PDB entry 3VEB | X-ray diffraction, 2.80 A resolution | chains B and N of the 4 polymer chains in the assembly

Chain B:
Protein: Macrodomain Ter protein
From: Yersinia pestis
UniProtKB: Q8ZG78 (MATP_YERPE); residues 14-164 here correspond to UniProt positions 1-151 (UniProt number = residue number - 13)
Sequence (151 residues; each row starts with the number of its first residue):
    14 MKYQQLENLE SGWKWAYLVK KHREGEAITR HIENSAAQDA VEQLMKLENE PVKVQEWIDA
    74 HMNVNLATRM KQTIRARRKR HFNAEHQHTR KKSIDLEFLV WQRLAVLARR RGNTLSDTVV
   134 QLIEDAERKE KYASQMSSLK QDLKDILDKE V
Disordered / not traced: 164

Chain N:
Molecule: 16-nt DNA strand
Sequence (16 nucleotides; each row starts with the number of its first residue):
     1 TCGTGACATT GTCACG

Interface between chain B and chain N:
Residue-residue contacts (18; chain B residue first):
  Lys15(B) - DG3(N)  phosphate contact
  Lys15(B) - DT4(N)  salt bridge to the phosphate
  Tyr16(B) - DG3(N)  hydrogen bond to the phosphate
  Tyr16(B) - DT4(N)  hydrogen bond to the phosphate
  Gln18(B) - DC2(N)  hydrogen bond to the phosphate
  Lys84(B) - DT1(N)  phosphate contact
  Arg88(B) - DC2(N)  base contact
  Arg88(B) - DG3(N)  hydrogen bond to the base
  Arg88(B) - DT4(N)  base contact
  Arg91(B) - DC2(N)  salt bridge to the phosphate
  Arg91(B) - DG3(N)  salt bridge to the phosphate
  Lys92(B) - DG3(N)  sugar contact
  Lys92(B) - DT4(N)  salt bridge to the phosphate
  Lys92(B) - DG5(N)  salt bridge to the phosphate
  Trp114(B) - DC7(N)  hydrogen bond to the phosphate
  Thr127(B) - DA6(N)  phosphate contact
  Leu128(B) - DA6(N)  hydrogen bond to the phosphate
  Leu128(B) - DC7(N)  phosphate contact
Interface residues without a listed pair, chain B (13 interface residues in all): Met14, Arg93, Asn96

Overview:
Chain B and chain N form an interface of 13 and 7 residues respectively, with 6 hydrogen bonds and 5 salt
bridges. Among the polar pairs are Arg88(B)-DG3(N), Tyr16(B)-DG3(N) and Tyr16(B)-DT4(N).
Here chain B is Macrodomain Ter protein (Yersinia pestis) and chain N is a 16-nt DNA strand. Entry 3VEB
(Crystal Structure of Matp-matS) was determined by X-ray diffraction, deposited together with 3VEA and 4D8J.
